Entry 8DEF (electron microscopy, 4.20 A resolution (low resolution: residue-level contacts below are approximate; hydrogen-bond / salt-bridge calls are withheld)); this record covers chains F and K of the 10 polymer chains in the assembly.

[Chain F]
Name: Spike glycoprotein E1
From: Western equine encephalitis virus
UniProt: P13897 (POLS_WEEV); residues 1-439 here correspond to UniProt positions 798-1236 (UniProt number = residue number + 797)
Chain sequence (439 residues; row label = number of the first residue in the row):
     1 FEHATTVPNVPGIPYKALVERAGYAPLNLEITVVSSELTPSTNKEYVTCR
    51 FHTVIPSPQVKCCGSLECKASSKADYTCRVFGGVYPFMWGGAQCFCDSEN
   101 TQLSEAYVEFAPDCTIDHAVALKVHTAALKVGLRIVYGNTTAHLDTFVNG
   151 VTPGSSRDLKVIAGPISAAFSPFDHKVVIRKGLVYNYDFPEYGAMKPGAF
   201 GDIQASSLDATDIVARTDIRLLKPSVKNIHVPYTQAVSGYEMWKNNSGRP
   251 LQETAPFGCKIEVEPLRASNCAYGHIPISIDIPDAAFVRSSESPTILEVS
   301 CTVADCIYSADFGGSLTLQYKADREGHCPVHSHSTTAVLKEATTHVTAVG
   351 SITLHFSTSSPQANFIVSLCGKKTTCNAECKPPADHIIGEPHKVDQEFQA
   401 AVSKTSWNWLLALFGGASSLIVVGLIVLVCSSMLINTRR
Unresolved in the structure: 396-439
Disulfide bonds: Cys49-Cys114, Cys62-Cys94, Cys63-Cys96, Cys259-Cys271, Cys301-Cys376, Cys306-Cys380, Cys328-Cys370
UniProt features mapped onto this chain:
  - region: Val84 to Thr101 (E1 fusion peptide loop)
  - glycosylation (N-linked (GlcNAc...) asparagine): Asn139, Asn245, Asn270

[Chain K]
Name: Spike glycoprotein E2
From: Western equine encephalitis virus
UniProt: P13897 (POLS_WEEV); residues 4-421 here correspond to UniProt positions 320-737 (UniProt number = residue number + 316)
Chain sequence (418 residues; numbered 4 to 421; the number before each row is that of its first residue):
     4 SITDDFTLTSPYLGFCPYCRHSAPCFSPIKIENVWDESDDGSIRIQVSAQ
    54 FGYNQAGTADVTKFRYMSFDHDHDIKEDSMDKIAISTSGPCRRLGHKGYF
   104 LLAQCPPGDSVTVSITSGASENSCTVEKKIRRKFVGREEYLFPPVHGKLV
   154 KCHVYDHLKETSAGYITMHRPGPHAYKSYLEEASGEVYIKPPSGKNVTYE
   204 CKCGDYSTGIVSTRTKMNGCTKAKQCIAYKSDQTKWVFNSPDLIRHTDHS
   254 VQGKLHIPFRLTPTVCPVPLAHTPTVTKWFKGITLHLTATRPTLLTTRKL
   304 GLRADATAEWITGTTSRNFSVGREGLEYVWGNHEPVRVWAQESAPGDPHG
   354 WPHEIIIHYYHRHPVYTVIVLCGVALAILVGTASSAACIAKARRDCLTPY
   404 ALAPNATVPTALAVLCCI
Unresolved in the structure: 4-13, 345-421
Disulfide bonds: Cys19-Cys127, Cys22-Cys28, Cys94-Cys108, Cys155-Cys269, Cys204-Cys229, Cys206-Cys223
UniProt features mapped onto this chain:
  - region: Lys394 to Asp398 (Interaction with the capsid protein), Thr401 to Ile421 (Transient transmembrane before p62-6K protein processing)
  - lipidation (S-palmitoyl cysteine): Cys399, Cys419, Cys420
  - glycosylation (N-linked (GlcNAc...) asparagine): Asn199, Asn321

[How chain F and chain K interact]
Pairs across the interface - 8 pairs, chain F then chain K:
  Asp218(F) with His275(K)
  Arg220(F) with Thr276(K)
  Leu222(F) with His149(K)
  Lys223(F) with His149(K)
  Ser225(F) with His149(K)
  Pro232(F) with His149(K)
  Val237(F) with Thr317(K)
  Met242(F) with Thr317(K)
Interface residues without a listed pair, chain F (10 interface residues in all): His230, Ala236
Interface residues without a listed pair, chain K (9 interface residues in all): Val148, Gly150, Leu273, Thr278, Thr291

[In short]
10 residues of chain F face 9 of chain K across their interface.
Here chain F is Spike glycoprotein E1 and chain K is Spike glycoprotein E2, both from Western equine
encephalitis virus. Entry 8DEF (Cryo-EM Structure of Western Equine Encephalitis Virus VLP in complex with
SKW24 fab) was determined by electron microscopy (same publication as 8DEE, 8DEQ, 8DUL, 8DUN, 8DWO, 8EEU and
8EEV).
